Entry 1IES (X-ray diffraction, 2.60 A resolution); this record covers chains B and E of the 6 polymer chains in the assembly.

Chain B (and E):
Molecule: Ferritin
Source organism: Equus caballus
Notes: fragment: l-chain; chain E of this document is another copy of the same molecule, construct and numbering; everything in this record applies to it too
UniProt: P02791 (FRIL_HORSE); residue numbers follow UniProt; this construct covers 1-174
Amino-acid sequence (174 residues; each row starts with the number of its first residue):
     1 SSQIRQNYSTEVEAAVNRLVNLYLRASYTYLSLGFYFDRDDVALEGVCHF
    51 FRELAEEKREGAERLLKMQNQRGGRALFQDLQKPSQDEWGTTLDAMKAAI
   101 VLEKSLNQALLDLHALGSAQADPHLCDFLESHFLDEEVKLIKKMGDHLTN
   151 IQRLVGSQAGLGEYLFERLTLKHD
Differences from the reference sequence: conflict Leu93 (Pro in P02791)
Curated features (UniProtKB/Swiss-Prot):
  - binding site (Fe cation): Glu57
  - modified residue: Ser2 (N-acetylserine)
Bound ions: Cd2+ site 1: Thr10, Glu11 (shared with 2 residues of chain C); Cd2+ site 2: Glu130 (shared with 1 residue of chain A; 1 residue of chain C)

Chain B / chain E interface:
Pairs across the interface (50; chain B residue first):
  Ser2(B) with Asp40(E)
  Gln3(B) with Asp40(E)
  Ile4(B) with Asp40(E)
  Leu24(B) with Tyr28(E), hydrophobic
  Tyr28(B) with Leu24(E), hydrophobic; Phe78(E), hydrophobic; Gln79(E), hydrogen bond (side chain-backbone); Leu81(E)
  Ser32(B) with Phe78(E)
  Phe35(B) with Glu63(E); Leu66(E), hydrophobic; Lys67(E); Asn70(E), hydrogen bond (backbone-side chain)
  Asp38(B) with Lys67(E), salt bridge; Asn70(E), hydrogen bond
  Arg39(B) with Asn70(E); Arg75(E)
  Asp40(B) with Ser2(E), hydrogen bond; Gln3(E), hydrogen bond; Ile4(E); Arg75(E), salt bridge
  Asp41(B) with Arg75(E), salt bridge
  Arg52(B) with Glu63(E), salt bridge
  Arg59(B) with Arg59(E)
  Glu63(B) with Leu31(E); Phe35(E); Arg52(E), salt bridge
  Leu66(B) with Phe35(E), hydrophobic
  Lys67(B) with Phe35(E)
  Asn70(B) with Phe35(E), hydrogen bond (side chain-backbone); Asp38(E), hydrogen bond; Arg39(E)
  Arg75(B) with Arg39(E); Asp40(E), salt bridge; Asp41(E), salt bridge
  Phe78(B) with Tyr28(E), hydrophobic; Ser32(E); Lys83(E)
  Gln79(B) with Tyr28(E), hydrogen bond (backbone-side chain); Lys83(E)
  Asp80(B) with Leu81(E); Gln82(E); Lys83(E), hydrogen bond (side chain-backbone)
  Leu81(B) with Tyr28(E); Asp80(E); Leu81(E), hydrogen bond (backbone-backbone)
  Gln82(B) with Asp80(E)
  Lys83(B) with Phe78(E); Gln79(E); Asp80(E), hydrogen bond (backbone-side chain)
Interface residues without a listed pair, chain B (30 interface residues in all): Leu31, Cys48, Gly73, Leu77, Pro84, Asp87
Interface residues without a listed pair, chain E (29 interface residues in all): Glu56, Leu77, Pro84, Asp87

Overview:
30 residues of chain B and 29 residues of chain E are in contact, with 11 hydrogen bonds and 7 salt bridges.
Polar contacts include Asp38(B)-Lys67(E), Asp40(B)-Arg75(E) and Asp41(B)-Arg75(E). From UniProt: Fe
cation-binding residue Glu57(B) on chain B.
Chain B and chain E are both Ferritin (Equus caballus); the structure, Tetragonal crystal structure of native
horse spleen ferritin, was determined by X-ray diffraction together with 1IER from the same study.
